4JT0 - chains E and F of the 30 polymer chains in the assembly; structure by X-ray diffraction, 3.10 A resolution.

[Chain E]
Molecule: Proteasome subunit alpha type-6
Source organism: Saccharomyces cerevisiae
Notes: EC 3.4.25.1
Reference sequence: P40302 (PSA6_YEAST); residues 0-233 here correspond to UniProt positions 1-234 (UniProt number = residue number + 1)
Chain sequence (234 residues; numbered 0 to 233; the number before each row is that of its first residue; numbering starts at 0):
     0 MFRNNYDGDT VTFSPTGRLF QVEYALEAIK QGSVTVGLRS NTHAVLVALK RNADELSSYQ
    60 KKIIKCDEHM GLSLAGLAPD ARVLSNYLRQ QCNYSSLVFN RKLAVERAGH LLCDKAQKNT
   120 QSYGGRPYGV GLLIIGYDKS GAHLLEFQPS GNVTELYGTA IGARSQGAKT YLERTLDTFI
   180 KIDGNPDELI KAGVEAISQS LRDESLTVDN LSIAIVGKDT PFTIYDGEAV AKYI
Not modelled in the structure: 0
Swiss-Prot annotation at these positions:
  - modified residue: Ser13 (Phosphoserine)
  - cross-link: Lys190 (Glycyl lysine isopeptide (Lys-Gly) (interchain with G-Cter in ubiquitin))

[Chain F]
Molecule: Probable proteasome subunit alpha type-7
Source organism: Saccharomyces cerevisiae
Notes: EC 3.4.25.1
Reference sequence: P21242 (PSA7_YEAST); residues -3 to 284 here correspond to UniProt positions 1-288 (UniProt number = residue number + 4)
Chain sequence (288 residues; numbered -3 to 284; the number before each row is that of its first residue; numbers below 1 keep their minus sign (Met-3 is residue -3)):
    -3 MTSIGTGYDL SNSVFSPDGR NFQVEYAVKA VENGTTSIGI KCNDGVVFAV EKLITSKLLV
    57 PQKNVKIQVV DRHIGCVYSG LIPDGRHLVN RGREEAASFK KLYKTPIPIP AFADRLGQYV
   117 QAHTLYNSVR PFGVSTIFGG VDKNGAHLYM LEPSGSYWGY KGAATGKGRQ SAKAELEKLV
   177 DHHPEGLSAR EAVKQAAKII YLAHEDNKEK DFELEISWCS LSETNGLHKF VKGDLLQEAI
   237 DFAQKEINGD DDEDEDDSDN VMSSDDENAP VATNANATTD QEGDIHLE
Not modelled in the structure: -3 to 0, 245-284
Swiss-Prot annotation at these positions:
  - modified residue: Thr-2 (N-acetylthreonine)

[Chain E / chain F interface]
Contacting residue pairs (61):
  Asn4(E) - Leu6(F)
  Tyr5(E) - Asp5(F)  hydrogen bond
  Tyr5(E) - Leu6(F)  hydrophobic
  Thr9(E) - Arg126(F)
  Val10(E) - Ser124(F)
  Val10(E) - Val125(F)
  Val10(E) - Arg126(F)
  Thr11(E) - Leu6(F)
  Thr11(E) - Gln19(F)
  Phe12(E) - Gln19(F)
  Phe12(E) - Tyr22(F)
  Phe12(E) - Ala23(F)  hydrophobic
  Phe12(E) - Leu77(F)  hydrophobic
  Phe12(E) - Arg126(F)
  Phe12(E) - Pro127(F)
  Ser13(E) - Tyr22(F)
  Pro14(E) - Tyr22(F)  hydrophobic
  Pro14(E) - Lys25(F)
  Thr15(E) - Lys25(F)
  Gly16(E) - Tyr22(F)
  Gly16(E) - Lys25(F)
  Gly16(E) - Ala26(F)
  Leu18(E) - Leu77(F)  hydrophobic
  Leu18(E) - Arg126(F)
  His109(E) - Arg82(F)  hydrogen bond
  Cys112(E) - Arg82(F)
  Asp113(E) - Arg82(F)  salt bridge
  Asp113(E) - Asn86(F)
  Gln116(E) - Pro79(F)
  Gln116(E) - Asp80(F)
  Gln116(E) - His83(F)  hydrogen bond
  Thr119(E) - Arg126(F)  hydrogen bond (backbone-side chain)
  Gln120(E) - His83(F)
  Gln120(E) - His119(F)
  Gln120(E) - Ser124(F)
  Gln120(E) - Val125(F)
  Gln120(E) - Arg126(F)  hydrogen bond (backbone-backbone)
  Gln120(E) - Phe128(F)
  Ser121(E) - Ser124(F)
  Tyr122(E) - Ser124(F)  hydrogen bond (backbone-backbone)
  Ser149(E) - Pro79(F)
  Gly150(E) - Pro79(F)
  Asn151(E) - Pro79(F)
  Thr153(E) - Asn60(F)
  Glu154(E) - Val56(F)  hydrogen bond (backbone-backbone)
  Glu154(E) - Lys59(F)
  Glu154(E) - Asn60(F)  hydrogen bond (backbone-side chain)
  Leu155(E) - Leu54(F)
  Leu155(E) - Leu55(F)
  Leu155(E) - Val56(F)
  Tyr156(E) - Lys53(F)
  Tyr156(E) - Leu54(F)  hydrogen bond (backbone-backbone)
  Tyr156(E) - Val56(F)
  Tyr156(E) - Pro57(F)
  Gly157(E) - Leu54(F)
  Lys168(E) - Leu54(F)
  Leu171(E) - Leu54(F)
  Glu172(E) - Ser52(F)  hydrogen bond
  Glu172(E) - Lys53(F)
  Glu172(E) - Leu54(F)
  Leu175(E) - Lys53(F)
Also at the interface, not in a pair above, chain E (35 interface residues in all): Arg38, Glu105, Val152, Phe178
Also at the interface, not in a pair above, chain F (30 interface residues in all): Ile78, Asn123, Gly129

[Overview]
35 residues of chain E and 30 residues of chain F are in contact, with 10 hydrogen bonds and 1 salt bridge.
Among the polar pairs are Asp113(E)-Arg82(F), Tyr5(E)-Asp5(F) and His109(E)-Arg82(F).
Here chain E is Proteasome subunit alpha type-6 and chain F is Probable proteasome subunit alpha type-7, both
from Saccharomyces cerevisiae. Entry 4JT0 (Yeast 20S proteasome in complex with the dimerized linear mimetic
of TMC-95A - yCP:4a) was determined by X-ray diffraction together with 4JSQ and 4JSU from the same study.
